Entry 6ODM (electron microscopy, 4.30 A resolution (low resolution: residue-level contacts below are approximate; hydrogen-bond / salt-bridge calls are withheld)); this record covers chains T and S of the 19 polymer chains in the assembly.

Chain T (and S):
Molecule: Major capsid protein
From: Human herpesvirus 1 strain KOS
Notes: chain S of this document is another copy of the same molecule, construct and numbering; everything in this record applies to it too
UniProtKB: H9E925 (H9E925_HHV1); residue numbers follow UniProt; this construct covers 1-1374
Sequence (1374 residues; row label = number of the first residue in the row):
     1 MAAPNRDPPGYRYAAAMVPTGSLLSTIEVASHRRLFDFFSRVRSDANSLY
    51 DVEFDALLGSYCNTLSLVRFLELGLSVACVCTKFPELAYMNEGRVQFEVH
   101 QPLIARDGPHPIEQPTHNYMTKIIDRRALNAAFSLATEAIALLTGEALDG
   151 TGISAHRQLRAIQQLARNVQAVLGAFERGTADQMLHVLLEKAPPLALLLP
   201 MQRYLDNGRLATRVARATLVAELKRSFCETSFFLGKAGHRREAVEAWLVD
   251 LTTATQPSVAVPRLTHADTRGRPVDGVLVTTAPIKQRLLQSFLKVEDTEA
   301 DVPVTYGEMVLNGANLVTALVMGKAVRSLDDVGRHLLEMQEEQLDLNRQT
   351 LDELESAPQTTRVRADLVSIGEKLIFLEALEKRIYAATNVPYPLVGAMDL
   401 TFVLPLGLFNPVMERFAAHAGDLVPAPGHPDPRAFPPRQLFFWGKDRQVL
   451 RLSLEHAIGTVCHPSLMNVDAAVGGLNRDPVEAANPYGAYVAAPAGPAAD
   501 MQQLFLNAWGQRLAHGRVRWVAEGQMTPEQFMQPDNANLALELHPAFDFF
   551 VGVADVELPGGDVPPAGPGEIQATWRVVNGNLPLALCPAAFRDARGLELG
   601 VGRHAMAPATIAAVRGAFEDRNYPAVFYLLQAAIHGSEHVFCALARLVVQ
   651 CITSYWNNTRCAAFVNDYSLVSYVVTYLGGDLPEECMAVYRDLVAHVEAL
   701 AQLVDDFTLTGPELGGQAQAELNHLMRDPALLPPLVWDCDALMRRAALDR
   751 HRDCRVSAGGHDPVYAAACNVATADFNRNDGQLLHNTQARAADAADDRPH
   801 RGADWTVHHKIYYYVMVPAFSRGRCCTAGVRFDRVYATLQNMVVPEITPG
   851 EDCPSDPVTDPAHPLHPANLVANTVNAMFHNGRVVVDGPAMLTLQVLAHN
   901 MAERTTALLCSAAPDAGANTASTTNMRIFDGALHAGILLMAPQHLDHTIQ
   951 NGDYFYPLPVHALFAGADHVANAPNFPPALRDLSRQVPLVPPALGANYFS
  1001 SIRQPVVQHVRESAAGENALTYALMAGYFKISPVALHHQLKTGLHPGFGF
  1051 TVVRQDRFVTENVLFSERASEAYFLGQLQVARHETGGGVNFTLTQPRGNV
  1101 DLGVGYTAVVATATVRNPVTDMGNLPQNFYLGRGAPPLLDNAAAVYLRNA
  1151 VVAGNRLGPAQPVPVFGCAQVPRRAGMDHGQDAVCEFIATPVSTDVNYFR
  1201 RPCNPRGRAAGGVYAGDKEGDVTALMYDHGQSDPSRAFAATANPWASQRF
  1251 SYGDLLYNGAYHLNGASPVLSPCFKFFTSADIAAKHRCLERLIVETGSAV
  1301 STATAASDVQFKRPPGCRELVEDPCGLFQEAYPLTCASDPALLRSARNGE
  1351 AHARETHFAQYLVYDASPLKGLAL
Disordered / not traced: 1-5 (chain S: 1-9, 313-349)

Interface between chain T and chain S:
Pairs across the interface - 210 pairs, chain T then chain S:
  Phe84(T) with Leu58(S)
  Tyr89(T) with Phe54(S)
  Met90(T) with Phe54(S); Ala56(S)
  Asn91(T) with Glu53(S); Phe54(S); Asp55(S)
  Glu92(T) with Asp55(S); Ala56(S)
  Gly93(T) with Ala56(S)
  Arg94(T) with Ala56(S); Leu57(S); Leu58(S)
  Val95(T) with Leu58(S)
  Gln96(T) with Gly59(S); Ser60(S); Tyr61(S)
  Phe97(T) with Tyr61(S)
  Glu98(T) with Tyr61(S); Cys62(S); Asn63(S)
  Val99(T) with Asn63(S)
  His100(T) with Asn63(S); Leu65(S); Arg167(S)
  Gln101(T) with Leu65(S)
  Pro102(T) with Leu65(S); Arg178(S); Ala386(S); Ala387(S); Thr388(S)
  Leu103(T) with Ala175(S); Arg178(S)
  Ile104(T) with Ala175(S); Arg178(S); Asp182(S); Val390(S)
  Ala105(T) with Leu129(S); Asn130(S); Ala175(S); Phe176(S); Gly179(S)
  Arg106(T) with Leu129(S); Asn130(S); Val390(S)
  Asp107(T) with Arg127(S); Ala128(S); Leu129(S); Gln183(S)
  Pro109(T) with Gly1316(S)
  Ile112(T) with Asn130(S); Ala131(S)
  Glu113(T) with Ala132(S)
  Gln114(T) with Ala132(S); Ser134(S); Asn1090(S)
  Pro115(T) with Ala132(S); Asn168(S)
  His117(T) with Gln164(S); Asn168(S)
  Ile124(T) with Leu58(S)
  Asp206(T) with Thr388(S)
  Arg209(T) with Asn389(S)
  Thr212(T) with Ala1306(S)
  Arg213(T) with Arg1173(S); Arg1174(S); Ala1175(S); Gly1176(S); Met1177(S); Asp1308(S)
  Val214(T) with Met1177(S); Gln1181(S); Ala1305(S); Ser1307(S); Asp1308(S)
  Ala217(T) with Met1177(S); Asp1178(S); His1179(S)
  Thr218(T) with His1179(S)
  Ala221(T) with His1179(S)
  Glu222(T) with Asn1117(S)
  Arg225(T) with Asp446(S); Arg447(S)
  Val249(T) with Gln290(S)
  Val259(T) with Tyr61(S)
  Ala319(T) with Phe54(S)
  Leu320(T) with Arg12(S); Ala14(S); Val52(S)
  Val321(T) with Arg12(S)
  Met322(T) with Arg12(S)
  Gly323(T) with Phe54(S); Asp55(S)
  Lys324(T) with Asp55(S)
  Ala325(T) with Asp55(S); Ala56(S); Leu57(S)
  Val326(T) with Leu57(S)
  Arg327(T) with Leu57(S); Leu58(S); Gly59(S); Tyr61(S)
  Leu336(T) with His156(S); Leu159(S)
  Met339(T) with Leu159(S); Gln163(S)
  Gln340(T) with Ala155(S); Leu159(S)
  Leu344(T) with Ile162(S); Gln163(S)
  Leu346(T) with Ala166(S); Arg167(S)
  Asn347(T) with Thr64(S); Arg167(S)
  Arg348(T) with Gln163(S)
  Asp352(T) with Tyr61(S)
  Met413(T) with Arg433(S); Gln439(S); Ser1338(S); Asp1339(S); Gln1360(S)
  Glu414(T) with Arg1344(S)
  Phe416(T) with Leu423(S); Arg433(S); Ala1341(S)
  Ala417(T) with Asp422(S); Leu423(S); Val424(S)
  Ala418(T) with Asp422(S)
  His419(T) with Asp422(S)
  Ala420(T) with Gly421(S); Asp422(S); Val424(S)
  Arg517(T) with Thr710(S)
  Gln525(T) with Asp705(S); Asp706(S); Thr708(S); Leu709(S)
  Glu529(T) with Arg451(S)
  Gln530(T) with Glu455(S); Leu1040(S); Lys1041(S)
  Pro534(T) with Gly1154(S)
  Asp535(T) with Lys1041(S)
  Glu619(T) with Ala695(S)
  Asp620(T) with Arg691(S)
  Arg621(T) with Val675(S); Thr676(S); Arg691(S); Val694(S); Glu698(S)
  Asn622(T) with Val674(S); Val675(S); Thr676(S); Tyr677(S); Leu678(S); Gly679(S)
  Asn658(T) with Glu684(S)
  Thr659(T) with Glu684(S)
  Arg883(T) with Gly680(S); Asp681(S)
  Leu945(T) with Thr676(S); Tyr677(S); Arg801(S); Trp805(S)
  Asp946(T) with Thr676(S); Tyr677(S)
  His947(T) with Tyr677(S); Ala789(S)
  Asp982(T) with Glu713(S); Ala718(S)
  Arg985(T) with Asp705(S); Arg727(S); Asp804(S)
  Gln986(T) with Thr710(S); Ala720(S)
  Phe1074(T) with Leu58(S)
  Leu1102(T) with Tyr61(S)
  Asn1197(T) with Arg1344(S)
  Arg1200(T) with Arg1344(S)
  Arg1201(T) with Asp446(S); Gln448(S); His1179(S)
  Tyr1214(T) with Gly1176(S); Met1177(S)
  Ala1215(T) with Ala1175(S)
  Gly1216(T) with Ala1175(S)
  Asp1221(T) with Arg1173(S); Ala1175(S)
  Leu1225(T) with Ala1175(S); Gly1176(S)
  Gln1231(T) with Arg1173(S); Ala1175(S)
  Ser1232(T) with Arg1156(S); Arg1174(S)
  Asp1233(T) with Arg1174(S)
  Pro1234(T) with Gly1176(S); Asp1178(S)
  Ser1235(T) with Asp1178(S)
  Arg1236(T) with Gln448(S)
  Ala1237(T) with Arg1156(S); Arg1174(S)
  Phe1238(T) with Arg451(S)
  Glu1350(T) with Arg1347(S)
  Glu1355(T) with Arg1344(S); Arg1347(S)
  Thr1356(T) with Arg1344(S)
  Phe1358(T) with Val424(S); Pro425(S); Ala426(S)
Interface residues without a listed pair, chain T (119 interface residues in all): Gly108, Arg203, Asn207, Val220, Lys224, Glu242, Glu245, Ala522, Thr527, Lys1218, Ala1224, Gly1230, Ala1351, Ala1353, Ala1366
Interface residues without a listed pair, chain S (127 interface residues in all): Gln170, Gln286, Ser291, Glu381, Ile384, Tyr385, Pro391, Phe441, Lys445, Glu638, Ser672, Gly711, Thr1042, Arg1116, Val1119, Asn1124, Gly1180, Asp1182, Pro1340

In short:
119 residues of chain T face 127 of chain S across their interface.
Both chains are Major capsid protein (Human herpesvirus 1 strain KOS). Entry 6ODM (Herpes simplex virus type 1
(HSV-1) portal vertex-adjacent capsid/CATC, asymmetric unit) was determined by electron microscopy, deposited
together with 6OD7.
